Entry 1F96 (solution NMR); this record covers chains B and D of the 4 polymer chains in the assembly.

[Chain B]
Name: Dynein light chain 8
Source organism: Rattus norvegicus
Notes: fragment: dlc8 binding region
Reference sequence: P63170 (DYL1_RAT); residues 1-89 here = UniProt positions 1-89
Sequence (89 residues; numbered 1 to 89; the number before each row is that of its first residue):
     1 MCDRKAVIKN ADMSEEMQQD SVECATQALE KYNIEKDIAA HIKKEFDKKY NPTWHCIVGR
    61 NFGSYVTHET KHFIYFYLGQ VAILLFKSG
Swiss-Prot annotation at these positions:
  - region: Thr67 to Gly89 (Interaction with ESR1)
  - modified residue: Lys36 (N6-acetyllysine), Ser88 (Phosphoserine)
  - cross-link: Lys43 (Glycyl lysine isopeptide (Lys-Gly) (interchain with G-Cter in SUMO2))

[Chain D]
Name: Protein (nnos, neuronal nitric oxide synthase)
Notes: fragment: dlc8-binding domain of nnos
Sequence (18 residues; row label = number of the first residue in the row):
     1 MKDTGIQVDR DLDGKSHK
From the paper describing this entry:
  - mutagenesis - L12N: unchanged binding to Dynein light chain 8 (chain B)

[How chain B and chain D interact]
Pairs across the interface (34):
  Asn10(B) - Ile6(D)
  Arg60(B) - Val8(D)
  Arg60(B) - Asp9(D)
  Arg60(B) - Arg10(D)
  Arg60(B) - Lys18(D)
  Asn61(B) - Val8(D)
  Asn61(B) - Asp9(D)
  Asn61(B) - Lys18(D)
  Phe62(B) - Ile6(D)
  Phe62(B) - Gln7(D)
  Phe62(B) - Val8(D)
  Gly63(B) - Ile6(D)
  Ser64(B) - Thr4(D)
  Ser64(B) - Gly5(D)
  Ser64(B) - Ile6(D)
  Tyr65(B) - Asp3(D)
  Tyr65(B) - Thr4(D)
  Val66(B) - Lys2(D)
  Val66(B) - Asp3(D)
  Val66(B) - Thr4(D)
  Thr67(B) - Met1(D)
  Thr67(B) - Lys2(D)
  Thr67(B) - Asp3(D)
  His68(B) - Met1(D)
  His68(B) - Lys2(D)
  His68(B) - Thr4(D)
  Glu69(B) - Met1(D)
  Phe73(B) - Thr4(D)
  Tyr75(B) - Val8(D)
  Tyr77(B) - Val8(D)
  Tyr77(B) - Arg10(D)
  Gln80(B) - Leu12(D)
  Ala82(B) - Val8(D)
  Phe86(B) - Thr4(D)
Also at the interface, not in a pair above, chain B (19 interface residues in all): Thr70, Leu84
From the paper, about this interface:
  - hot spots on chain D (mutagenesis) - I6N, V8N: decreased binding to Dynein light chain 8 (chain B)

[In short]
The interface between chain B and chain D involves 19 residues on one side and 12 on the other. From the
paper: I6N and V8N of chain D reduce binding to Dynein light chain 8 (chain B); L12N of chain D leaves binding
to Dynein light chain 8 (chain B) unchanged.
Chain B is Dynein light chain 8 (Rattus norvegicus) and chain D is Protein (nnos, neuronal nitric oxide
synthase); the structure, Solution structure of dynein light chain 8 (DLC8) and nnos peptide complex, was
determined by solution NMR together with 1F95 from the same study.
